8FCT - chains F and A of the 7 polymer chains in the assembly; structure by electron microscopy, 3.42 A resolution.

== Chain F (and A) ==
Name: Transitional endoplasmic reticulum ATPase
From: Homo sapiens
Notes: EC 3.6.4.6; chain A of this document is another copy of the same molecule, construct and numbering; everything in this record applies to it too
UniProt: P55072 (TERA_HUMAN); residue numbers follow UniProt; this construct covers 1-806
Amino-acid sequence (806 residues; row label = number of the first residue in the row):
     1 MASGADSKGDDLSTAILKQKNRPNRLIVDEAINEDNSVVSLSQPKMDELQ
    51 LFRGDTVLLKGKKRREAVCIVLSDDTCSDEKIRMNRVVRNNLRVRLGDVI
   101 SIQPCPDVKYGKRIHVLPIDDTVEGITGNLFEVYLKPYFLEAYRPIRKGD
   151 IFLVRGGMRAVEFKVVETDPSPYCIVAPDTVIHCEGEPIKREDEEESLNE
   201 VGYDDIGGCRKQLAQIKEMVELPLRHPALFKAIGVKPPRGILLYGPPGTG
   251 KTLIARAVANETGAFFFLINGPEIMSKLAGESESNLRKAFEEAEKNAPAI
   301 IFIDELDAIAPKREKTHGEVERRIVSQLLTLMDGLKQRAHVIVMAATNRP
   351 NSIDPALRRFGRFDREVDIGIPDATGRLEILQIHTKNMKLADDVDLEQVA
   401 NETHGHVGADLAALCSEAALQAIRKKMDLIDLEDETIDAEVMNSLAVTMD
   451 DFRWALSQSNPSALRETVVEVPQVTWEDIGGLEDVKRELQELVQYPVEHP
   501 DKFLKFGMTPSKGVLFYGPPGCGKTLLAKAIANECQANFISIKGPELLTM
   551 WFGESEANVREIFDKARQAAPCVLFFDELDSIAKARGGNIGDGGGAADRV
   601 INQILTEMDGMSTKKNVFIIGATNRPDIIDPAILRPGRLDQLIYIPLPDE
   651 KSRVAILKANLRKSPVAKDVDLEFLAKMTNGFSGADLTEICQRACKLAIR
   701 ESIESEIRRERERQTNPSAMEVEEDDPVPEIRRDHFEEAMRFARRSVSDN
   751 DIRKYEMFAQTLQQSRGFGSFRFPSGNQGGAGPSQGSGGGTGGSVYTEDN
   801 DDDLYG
Not modelled in the structure: 1-22, 500-508, 708-727, 764-806 (chain A: 1-22, 708-727, 764-806)
Curated features (UniProtKB/Swiss-Prot):
  - region: Thr-797 to Gly-806 (Interaction with UBXN6)
  - motif: Asp-802 to Gly-806 (PIM motif)
  - binding site (ATP): Pro-247 to Leu-253, Asn-348, His-384, Gly-521 to Leu-526
  - modified residue: Ala-2 (N-acetylalanine), Ser-3 (Phosphoserine), Ser-7 (Phosphoserine), Ser-13 (Phosphoserine), Ser-37 (Phosphoserine), Lys-315 (N6,N6,N6-trimethyllysine), Thr-436 (Phosphothreonine), Ser-462 (Phosphoserine), Lys-502 (N6-acetyllysine), Lys-505 (N6-acetyllysine), Lys-668 (N6-acetyllysine), Ser-702 (Phosphoserine), Lys-754 (N6-acetyllysine), Ser-770 (Phosphoserine), Ser-775 (Phosphoserine), Ser-787 (Phosphoserine), Tyr-805 (Phosphotyrosine)
  - cross-link (Glycyl lysine isopeptide (Lys-Gly)): Lys-8 (interchain with G-Cter in SUMO2), Lys-18 (interchain with G-Cter in SUMO2)
Residues lining bound ligands:
  - ADP (adenosine-5'-diphosphate), molecule 1: Asp-205, Ile-206, Gly-207, Gly-208, Gly-248, Thr-249, Gly-250, Lys-251, Thr-252, Leu-253, Ile-380, His-384, Gly-408, Ala-409, Ala-412
  - ADP, molecule 2: Asp-478, Ile-479, Gly-480, Leu-482, Gly-521, Cys-522, Gly-523, Lys-524, Thr-525, Leu-526, Lys-543, Asp-577, Ile-656, Asn-660, Gly-684, Ala-685, Thr-688

== How chain F and chain A interact ==
Contacting residue pairs (62):
  Arg-25(F) / Asp-431(A)  salt bridge
  Ile-27(F) / Asp-428(A)
  Leu-222(F) / Arg-424(A)
  His-226(F) / Glu-433(A)  salt bridge
  Ala-228(F) / Asp-434(A)
  Ala-228(F) / Glu-435(A)
  Leu-229(F) / Met-427(A)  hydrophobic
  Phe-230(F) / Leu-420(A)  hydrophobic
  Lys-231(F) / Glu-435(A)  salt bridge
  Ala-232(F) / Gly-125(A)
  Ala-232(F) / Arg-159(A)  hydrogen bond (backbone-side chain)
  Ala-232(F) / Ile-437(A)  hydrophobic
  Ile-233(F) / Arg-159(A)
  Ile-233(F) / Ile-423(A)  hydrophobic
  Ile-233(F) / Ile-437(A)  hydrophobic
  Gly-234(F) / Met-158(A)  hydrogen bond (backbone-backbone)
  Val-235(F) / Met-158(A)  hydrophobic
  Val-235(F) / Ser-416(A)
  Val-235(F) / Ala-419(A)  hydrophobic
  Val-235(F) / Leu-420(A)  hydrophobic
  Arg-313(F) / Ala-308(A)
  His-317(F) / His-317(A)
  Glu-319(F) / Val-320(A)
  Arg-322(F) / Glu-321(A)  salt bridge
  Arg-323(F) / Met-275(A)
  Arg-323(F) / Lys-277(A)
  Arg-323(F) / Leu-278(A)
  Ser-326(F) / Pro-272(A)
  Ser-326(F) / Met-275(A)
  Ser-326(F) / Ser-276(A)
  Gln-327(F) / Ser-276(A)
  Leu-329(F) / Pro-272(A)  hydrophobic
  Thr-330(F) / Pro-272(A)
  Thr-330(F) / Glu-273(A)
  Arg-359(F) / Glu-305(A)  salt bridge
  Arg-359(F) / Asn-348(A)
  Phe-360(F) / Pro-247(A)
  Phe-360(F) / Gly-248(A)
  Phe-360(F) / Val-407(A)  hydrophobic
  Phe-360(F) / Ala-409(A)  hydrophobic
  Phe-360(F) / Asp-410(A)
  Phe-360(F) / Ser-462(A)
  Arg-362(F) / Glu-305(A)  salt bridge
  Arg-365(F) / Glu-417(A)  salt bridge
  Arg-560(F) / Arg-465(A)
  Gly-593(F) / Arg-586(A)
  Gly-593(F) / Gly-591(A)
  Gly-593(F) / Asp-592(A)
  Gly-594(F) / Ala-585(A)
  Gly-594(F) / Arg-586(A)
  Gly-594(F) / Gly-587(A)
  Gly-595(F) / Lys-584(A)
  Gly-595(F) / Ala-585(A)  hydrogen bond (backbone-backbone)
  Gly-595(F) / Gly-587(A)
  Arg-599(F) / Phe-552(A)  hydrogen bond (side chain-backbone)
  Asn-602(F) / Phe-552(A)
  Thr-606(F) / Arg-465(A)
  Lys-614(F) / Arg-453(A)
  Lys-614(F) / Ser-457(A)  hydrogen bond (backbone-side chain)
  Lys-615(F) / Ser-457(A)  hydrogen bond (side chain-backbone)
  Lys-615(F) / Ser-459(A)  hydrogen bond (side chain-backbone)
  Lys-615(F) / Asn-460(A)  hydrogen bond
Interface residues without a listed pair, chain F (38 interface residues in all): Val-99, Glu-218, Arg-567, Gly-610
Interface residues without a listed pair, chain A (53 interface residues in all): Asp-307, Gly-318, Ala-413, Met-442, Trp-454, Leu-464, Gly-553

== Overview ==
38 residues of chain F and 53 residues of chain A are in contact; the contacts include 8 hydrogen bonds and 7
salt bridges. Polar contacts include Arg-25(F)/Asp-431(A), His-226(F)/Glu-433(A) and Lys-231(F)/Glu-435(A).
Chain F binds ADP. Curated annotation (UniProt) lists 15 ATP-binding residues on chain F.
Both chains are Transitional endoplasmic reticulum ATPase (Homo sapiens). Entry 8FCT (Cryo-EM structure of
p97:UBXD1 lariat mutant) was determined by electron microscopy (same publication as 8FCL, 8FCM, 8FCN, 8FCO,
8FCP, 8FCQ and 8FCR).
